PDB entry 1VTL | X-ray diffraction, 2.25 A resolution | chains A and E of the 3 polymer chains in the assembly

Chain A:
Molecule: 14-nt DNA strand
Sequence (14 nucleotides; each row starts with the number of its first residue):
   201 GCTATAAAAG GGCA

Chain E:
Molecule: Tata binding protein (tbp)
Source organism: Arabidopsis thaliana
UniProtKB: P28147 (TF21_ARATH); residue numbers follow UniProt; this construct covers 13-198
Chain sequence (186 residues; row label = number of the first residue in the row):
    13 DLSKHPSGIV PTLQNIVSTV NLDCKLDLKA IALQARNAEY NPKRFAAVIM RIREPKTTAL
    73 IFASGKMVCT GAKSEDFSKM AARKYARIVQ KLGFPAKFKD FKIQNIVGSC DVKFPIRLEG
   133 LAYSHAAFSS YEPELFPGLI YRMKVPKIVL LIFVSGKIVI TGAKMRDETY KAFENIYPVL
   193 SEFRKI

Chain A / chain E interface:
Pairs across the interface (29):
  DT203(A) with Leu147(E), sugar contact; Phe148(E), base contact
  DA204(A) with Phe148(E), sugar contact
  DT205(A) with Ile152(E), sugar contact; Arg154(E), salt bridge to the phosphate; Leu163(E), sugar contact; Thr173(E), hydrogen bond to the base
  DA206(A) with Asn117(E), hydrogen bond to the base; Val119(E), base contact; Arg154(E), salt bridge to the phosphate; Val161(E), sugar contact; Thr173(E), base contact; Gly174(E), sugar contact
  DA207(A) with Val29(E), base contact; Gln116(E), sugar contact; Asn117(E), hydrogen bond to the base
  DA208(A) with Val29(E), base contact; Thr31(E), sugar contact; Val80(E), base contact; Gln116(E), sugar contact
  DA209(A) with Phe57(E), base contact; Phe74(E), sugar contact; Lys78(E), phosphate contact; Val80(E), sugar contact
  DG210(A) with Phe57(E), base contact; Phe74(E), sugar contact; Ser76(E), hydrogen bond to the phosphate; Lys78(E), phosphate contact
  DG211(A) with Ala58(E), sugar contact
Also at the interface, not in a pair above, chain E (21 interface residues in all): Leu72, Pro149

Overview:
Chain A and chain E form an interface of 9 and 21 residues respectively, with 4 hydrogen bonds and 2 salt
bridges. Polar pairs include DT205(A)-Thr173(E), DA206(A)-Asn117(E) and DA207(A)-Asn117(E).
Here chain A is a 14-nt DNA strand and chain E is Tata binding protein (tbp) (Arabidopsis thaliana). Entry
1VTL (Co-crystal structure of tbp recognizing the minor groove of a tata element) was determined by X-ray
diffraction.
